4KI2 - chains D and A of the 3 polymer chains in the assembly; structure by X-ray diffraction, 3.30 A resolution.

Chain D:
Molecule: 11-nt DNA strand
Sequence (11 nucleotides; row label = number of the first residue in the row):
     1 TGTACAATGG G
Bound ions: K+ site 1: DG9, DG10; K+ site 2: DG9 (shared with 1 residue of chain G); K+ site 3: DG10, DG11

Chain A:
Protein: RNA polymerase sigma factor
Organism: Thermus aquaticus
Notes: fragment: domains 2-3
Reference sequence: Q9EZJ8 (Q9EZJ8_THEAQ); residues 92-332 here = UniProt positions 92-332
Sequence (245 residues; row label = number of the first residue in the row):
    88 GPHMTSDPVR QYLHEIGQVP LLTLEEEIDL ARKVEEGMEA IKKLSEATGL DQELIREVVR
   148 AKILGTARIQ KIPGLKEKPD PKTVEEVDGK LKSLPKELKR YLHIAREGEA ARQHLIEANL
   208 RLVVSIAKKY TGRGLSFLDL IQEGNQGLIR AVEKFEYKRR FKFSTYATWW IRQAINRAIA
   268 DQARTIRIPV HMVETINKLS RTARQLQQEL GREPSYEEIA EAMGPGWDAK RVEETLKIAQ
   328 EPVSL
Disordered / not traced: 88-92, 271-332
Construct notes: expression tag (88-91)
Swiss-Prot annotation at these positions:
  - region: Ser-93 to Ile-128 (Sigma-70 factor domain-1)
  - motif: Asp-226 to Gln-229 (Interaction with polymerase core subunit RpoC)

How chain D and chain A interact:
Contacting residue pairs - 36 pairs, chain D then chain A:
  DG2(D) with Lys-241(A), base contact
  DT3(D) with Arg-237(A), hydrogen bond to the base; Lys-241(A), base contact; Arg-246(A), salt bridge to the phosphate; Tyr-253(A), base contact; Trp-256(A), base contact; Trp-257(A), base contact
  DA4(D) with Lys-241(A), base contact; Phe-242(A), base contact; Glu-243(A), hydrogen bond to the base; Arg-246(A), hydrogen bond to the base; Phe-248(A), base contact; Tyr-253(A), base contact; Trp-256(A), sugar contact
  DC5(D) with Phe-248(A), sugar contact; Thr-252(A), phosphate contact
  DA6(D) with Phe-248(A), phosphate contact; Lys-249(A), hydrogen bond to the phosphate; Ser-251(A), sugar contact; Thr-252(A), hydrogen bond to the phosphate
  DA7(D) with Lys-249(A), phosphate contact; Ser-251(A), hydrogen bond to the phosphate; Thr-252(A), base contact; Thr-255(A), base contact
  DT8(D) with Leu-108(A), base contact; Glu-114(A), base contact; Ala-205(A), base contact; Asn-206(A), hydrogen bond to the base; Arg-208(A), phosphate contact; Leu-209(A), hydrogen bond to the base; Ser-212(A), sugar contact; Ser-251(A), base contact
  DG9(D) with Arg-208(A), salt bridge to the phosphate; Lys-215(A), phosphate contact
  DG10(D) with Ser-212(A), phosphate contact; Lys-215(A), salt bridge to the phosphate
Interface residues without a listed pair, chain A (24 interface residues in all): Leu-207, Arg-247, Arg-259

In short:
The interface between chain D and chain A involves 9 residues on one side and 24 on the other; the contacts
include 8 hydrogen bonds and 3 salt bridges. Among the polar pairs are DT3(D)/Arg-237(A), DA4(D)/Glu-243(A)
and DA4(D)/Arg-246(A). DG9(D) and DG10(D) coordinate K+ site 1.
Here chain D is an 11-nt DNA strand and chain A is RNA polymerase sigma factor (Thermus aquaticus). Entry 4KI2
(Crystallographic analysis of an RNA-polymerase sigma-subunit fragment complexed with -10 promoter element
ssDNA) was determined by X-ray diffraction.
